PDB entry 8SYI | electron microscopy, 2.94 A resolution | chains D and Z of the 10 polymer chains in the assembly

== Chain D ==
Molecule: DNA-directed RNA polymerase subunit gamma
Organism: Synechococcus elongatus
Notes: EC 2.7.7.6
UniProtKB: P42079 (RPOC1_SYNE7); numbering as in UniProt (aligned over 1-624)
Sequence (624 residues; numbered 1 to 624; the number before each row is that of its first residue):
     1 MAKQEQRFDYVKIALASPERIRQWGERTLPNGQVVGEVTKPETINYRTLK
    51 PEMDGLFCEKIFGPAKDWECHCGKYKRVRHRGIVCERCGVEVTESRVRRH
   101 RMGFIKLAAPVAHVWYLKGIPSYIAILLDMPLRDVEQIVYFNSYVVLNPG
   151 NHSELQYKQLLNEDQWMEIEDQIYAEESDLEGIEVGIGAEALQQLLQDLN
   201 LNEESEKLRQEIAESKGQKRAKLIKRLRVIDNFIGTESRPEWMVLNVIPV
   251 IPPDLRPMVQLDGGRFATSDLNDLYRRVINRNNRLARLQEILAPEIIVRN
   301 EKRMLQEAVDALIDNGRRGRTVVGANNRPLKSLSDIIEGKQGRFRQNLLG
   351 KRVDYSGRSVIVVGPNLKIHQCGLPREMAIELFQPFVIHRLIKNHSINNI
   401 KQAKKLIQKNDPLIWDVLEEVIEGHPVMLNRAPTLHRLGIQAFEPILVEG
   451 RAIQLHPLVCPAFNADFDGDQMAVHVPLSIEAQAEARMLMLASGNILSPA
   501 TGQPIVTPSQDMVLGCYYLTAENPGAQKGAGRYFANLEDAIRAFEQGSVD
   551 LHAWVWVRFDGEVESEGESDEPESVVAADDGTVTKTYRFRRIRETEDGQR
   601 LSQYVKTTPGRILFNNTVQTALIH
Unresolved in the structure: 1-4
Swiss-Prot annotation at these positions:
  - binding site (Zn(2+)): Cys70, Cys72, Cys85, Cys88
  - binding site (Mg(2+)): Asp466, Asp468, Asp470
Ion coordination: Zn2+: Cys70, Cys72, Cys85, Cys88; Mg2+: Asp468, Asp470 (shared with 1 residue of chain R)

== Chain Z ==
Molecule: DNA-directed RNA polymerase subunit beta'
Organism: Synechococcus elongatus
Notes: EC 2.7.7.6
UniProtKB: Q31N15 (RPOC2_SYNE7); residue numbers follow UniProt; this construct covers 1-1318
Sequence (1318 residues; row label = number of the first residue in the row):
     1 MAEAKSAPIFRNRVIDKKQLKKLIGWTFAHYGTAKTAVVADDLKALGFRY
    51 ATRAGVSISIDDLKVPGSKAELLESAEKRIQETEDRYTRGEITEVERFQK
   101 VIDTWANTNDELTDRVVKNFRESDPLNSVYMMAFSGARGNISQVRQLVGM
   151 RGLMANPQGEIIDLPIKTNFREGLTVTEYIISSYGARKGLVDTALRTADS
   201 GYLTRRLVDVSQDVIIHEVDCGTSRGLFVEAMTDGDRILIPISQRLLGRV
   251 TAEAVLDPSTDEVLAEAGQDINEDLANRIEKAGIKKVKVRSPLTCEAARS
   301 VCQKCYGWSLAHAQMVDMGEAVGIIAAQSIGEPGTQLTMRTFHTGGVFTG
   351 ETARLLRAPVAGTIKLGKKARTRPYRTRHGEEALLAEANFDLVLEGKGRK
   401 ETFAILQGSTIFVQDGDKVAAEAILAEVPVSGRTKRTVEKATKDVATDLA
   451 GEIRFQDIVPEEKTDRQGNTTRIAQRGGLLWVLAGDVYNLLPGAEPTVKN
   501 GDRVEVGDVLAETKLTTERGGTVRMGEDNGSSTHREVEIITASVVLDTAT
   551 VKAEASQGREHYVIETKGGQRFNLLAAPGTKVTTGHVVAELIDSRYRTQT
   601 GGLLKYSGVEISKKGRAKAKQGYEVTKGGTLLWIPEETHEVNKDISLLNV
   651 EDGQLVEAGTEVVKDIFCQTTGIVSVTQNNDILREIVIKPGDVHVLDDPD
   701 TAAKYDEGRLVNAGEEVFPGLTAEQLVWAEAVDGTDGPLLLLRPVQELVI
   751 PDEPPVPSQDSSQESSSRSIRLRAVQRLQFQDGERIKSVEGVDLLRTQLV
   801 LESEEGSSQLSADIELLPDSKDPETLRLQLVIIEPVVIRRDVASDTTHGS
   851 THTELRVKDGQKVKPGAVIACTQIQCKEAGVVRGIQEGSEAVRRLLVERE
   901 RDCVTLDLDVTAATQLQPGSLIVAGTQLVDGIIAPESGEVRAIAPGQLQL
   951 RIARPYRVSQGAVLHVEDKGLVQRGDNLVLLVFERAKTGDIIQGLPRIEE
  1001 LLEARKPKEACILARRPGVAHINYSDDDAIDIQVIEADGTQADYPVGPGQ
  1051 PLIISDGETVDAGQALTDGPANPHDLLEIYYDYFREQLGEDYEAALESLR
  1101 RVQALLVNEVQSVYQSQGIDISDKHIEVIVRQMTSKVRIDDGGDTIMLPG
  1151 ELHELREVYNSNNTMALTGMAPAQFTPVLLGITKASLNTNSFISAASFQE
  1201 TTRVLTEAAIEGKSDWLRGLKENVIIGRLIPAGTGFKAYEESLLTDVDGG
  1251 YEDRVYDDDLADVVIDDRAARSYTLNEGRDFSRSMTFAEGESMILDDGEE
  1301 LIDDSSASLRNLVDVDED
Unresolved in the structure: 1-2, 340-346, 432-435, 988-990, 1238-1318
Swiss-Prot annotation at these positions:
  - binding site (Zn(2+)): Cys221, Cys295, Cys302, Cys305
Ion coordination: Zn2+: Cys221, Cys295, Cys302, Cys305

== Chain D / chain Z interface ==
Residue-residue contacts (123):
  Gln6(D) with Arg1228(Z)
  Phe8(D) with Leu1217(Z), hydrophobic; Ile1226(Z), hydrophobic; Arg1228(Z), hydrogen bond (backbone-side chain)
  Asp9(D) with Trp1216(Z); Leu1217(Z)
  Tyr10(D) with Asp1215(Z); Trp1216(Z), hydrophobic
  Val11(D) with Ser1214(Z); Asp1215(Z), hydrogen bond (backbone-backbone)
  Lys12(D) with Lys1213(Z)
  Ile13(D) with Ala1208(Z); Ala1209(Z); Gly1212(Z); Lys1213(Z), hydrogen bond (backbone-backbone)
  Ala14(D) with Ala1209(Z)
  Leu15(D) with Ala1209(Z)
  Trp115(D) with Thr1202(Z); Thr1206(Z)
  Tyr116(D) with Thr1206(Z); Ala1209(Z)
  Tyr123(D) with Glu1207(Z)
  Ile224(D) with Pro1149(Z), hydrophobic
  Arg228(D) with Leu1148(Z); Pro1149(Z)
  Asn232(D) with Glu1211(Z)
  Phe233(D) with Ile1210(Z), hydrophobic
  Thr236(D) with Ile1210(Z); Glu1211(Z)
  Arg317(D) with Thr1202(Z)
  Ile337(D) with Thr1201(Z)
  Glu338(D) with Thr1202(Z)
  Phe344(D) with Ser1197(Z)
  Arg345(D) with Arg205(Z)
  Leu349(D) with Lys1221(Z)
  Leu367(D) with Lys44(Z), hydrogen bond (backbone-side chain)
  Ile369(D) with Asp41(Z)
  Leu435(D) with Gln328(Z); Glu332(Z)
  Arg437(D) with Gln328(Z)
  His456(D) with Asp41(Z), salt bridge; Lys44(Z), hydrogen bond
  Leu458(D) with Ala40(Z), hydrophobic
  Glu485(D) with Thr1234(Z)
  Ser493(D) with Thr33(Z)
  Ile496(D) with Phe28(Z), hydrophobic; Thr33(Z)
  Leu497(D) with Phe28(Z), hydrophobic; Leu310(Z); Ala311(Z)
  Ser498(D) with Leu310(Z); Ala311(Z)
  Pro499(D) with Leu310(Z); His1125(Z), hydrogen bond (backbone-side chain)
  Ala500(D) with Leu310(Z); Ser329(Z); Ser1122(Z); His1125(Z)
  Gly502(D) with Leu310(Z)
  Gln503(D) with Lys21(Z)
  Pro504(D) with Lys21(Z), hydrogen bond (backbone-side chain); Ile24(Z), hydrophobic
  Thr507(D) with Lys17(Z); Ile24(Z)
  Pro508(D) with Lys17(Z), hydrogen bond (backbone-side chain); Leu20(Z), hydrophobic
  Ser509(D) with Lys17(Z); Ala137(Z)
  Gln510(D) with Ala137(Z); Arg138(Z), hydrogen bond
  Asp511(D) with Gly47(Z); Phe48(Z); Ala51(Z)
  Met512(D) with Lys44(Z); Gly47(Z); Phe48(Z), hydrophobic
  Val513(D) with Lys17(Z); Ser135(Z)
  Leu514(D) with Met131(Z), hydrophobic; Met132(Z), hydrophobic
  Gly515(D) with Gly47(Z); Ala51(Z)
  Tyr517(D) with Val14(Z), hydrophobic; Ile15(Z); Met131(Z), hydrophobic; Phe134(Z); Ser135(Z)
  Tyr518(D) with Tyr50(Z); Ala54(Z), hydrophobic
  Leu519(D) with Leu46(Z), hydrophobic
  Thr520(D) with Arg13(Z), hydrogen bond (side chain-backbone); Val14(Z); Ile15(Z)
  Glu522(D) with Leu126(Z)
  Asn523(D) with Leu126(Z)
  Phe559(D) with Phe10(Z), hydrophobic
  Glu562(D) with Ile9(Z); Phe10(Z), hydrogen bond (backbone-backbone)
  Val563(D) with Phe10(Z)
  Glu564(D) with Ile9(Z); Phe10(Z), hydrogen bond (backbone-backbone); Arg11(Z); Asn12(Z), hydrogen bond (backbone-backbone); Arg13(Z), salt bridge
  Ser565(D) with Asn12(Z)
  Glu566(D) with Asn12(Z); Arg13(Z); Val14(Z)
  Val605(D) with Asn12(Z)
  Lys606(D) with Asn12(Z), hydrogen bond (backbone-side chain)
  Thr607(D) with Asn12(Z)
  Arg611(D) with Asn12(Z), hydrogen bond; Arg13(Z)
  Leu613(D) with Tyr50(Z)
  Phe614(D) with Ile15(Z), hydrophobic
  Asn615(D) with Phe10(Z); Arg11(Z), hydrogen bond (side chain-backbone)
  Ala621(D) with Asp42(Z)
  Leu622(D) with Pro8(Z), hydrophobic; Trp26(Z), hydrophobic; Tyr31(Z), hydrophobic; Lys35(Z); Val39(Z), hydrophobic
Other interface residues (no listed pair), chain D (86 interface residues in all): Arg220, Leu348, Lys368, His436, Pro457, Gly494, Thr501, Val506, Cys516, Ala521, Leu537, Phe544, Glu545, Ile612, Thr617, Val618, Gln619
Other interface residues (no listed pair), chain Z (85 interface residues in all): Asp16, Leu23, Gly25, Thr27, Thr36, Ala37, Val38, Leu43, Val56, Gly136, His312, Ile325, Asp1120, Ile1121, Gly1150, Phe1192, Ile1193, Ala1196, Leu1205, Val1224, Ile1225

== Summary ==
86 residues of chain D and 85 residues of chain Z are in contact, with 16 hydrogen bonds and 2 salt bridges.
Polar contacts include His456(D)-Asp41(Z), Glu564(D)-Arg13(Z) and Phe8(D)-Arg1228(Z).
Here chain D is DNA-directed RNA polymerase subunit gamma and chain Z is DNA-directed RNA polymerase subunit
beta', both from Synechococcus elongatus. Entry 8SYI (Cyanobacterial RNAP-EC) was determined by electron
microscopy together with 8URW and 8EMB from the same study.
